9R2Z - chains B and A; structure by X-ray diffraction, 1.30 A resolution.

== Chain B ==
Protein: Transcription factor
Organism: Escherichia coli O127:H6 str. E2348/69
UniProt: B7UP23 (B7UP23_ECO27); numbering as in UniProt (aligned over 2-79)
Amino-acid sequence (78 residues; each row starts with the number of its first residue):
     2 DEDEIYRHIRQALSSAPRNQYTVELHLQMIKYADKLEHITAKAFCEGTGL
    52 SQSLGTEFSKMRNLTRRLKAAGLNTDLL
Reported in the primary citation:
  - higher-order assembly contacts with a neighbouring Transcription factor; pairs are residue here / residue on that copy: Leu65-Val24 (hydrophobic contact), Arg68-Glu25 (salt bridge), Leu69-Leu74, Ala72-Leu74

== Chain A ==
Protein: Transcription factor
Organism: Escherichia coli O127:H6 str. E2348/69
UniProt: B7UP23 (B7UP23_ECO27); numbering as in UniProt (aligned over 1-79)
Amino-acid sequence (79 residues; row label = number of the first residue in the row):
     1 MDEDEIYRHIRQALSSAPRNQYTVELHLQMIKYADKLEHITAKAFCEGTG
    51 LSQSLGTEFSKMRNLTRRLKAAGLNTDLL
Reported in the primary citation:
  - higher-order assembly contacts with a neighbouring Transcription factor; pairs are residue here / residue on that copy: Val24-Leu65 (hydrophobic contact), Glu25-Arg68 (salt bridge), Leu69-Leu74, Ala72-Leu74, Glu25, Leu65, Arg68, Leu69, Leu74
  - mutagenesis - S60G: decreased binding to dsDNA containing all three DRs
  - mutagenesis - L74R: abolished stability

== Interface between chain B and chain A ==
Contacting residue pairs (34):
  Val24(B) - Asn64(A)
  Val24(B) - Leu65(A)
  Glu25(B) - Arg68(A)  salt bridge
  His27(B) - Lys61(A)
  His27(B) - Leu65(A)
  Leu28(B) - Arg68(A)
  Leu28(B) - Leu69(A)  hydrophobic
  Glu58(B) - Lys61(A)  salt bridge
  Lys61(B) - His27(A)
  Lys61(B) - Glu58(A)  salt bridge
  Met62(B) - Met62(A)  hydrophobic
  Asn64(B) - Val24(A)
  Leu65(B) - His27(A)
  Leu65(B) - Leu28(A)  hydrophobic
  Leu65(B) - Ile31(A)  hydrophobic
  Leu65(B) - Met62(A)  hydrophobic
  Arg68(B) - Gln21(A)  hydrogen bond
  Arg68(B) - Glu25(A)  salt bridge
  Arg68(B) - Leu28(A)
  Leu69(B) - Leu28(A)  hydrophobic
  Leu69(B) - Leu74(A)
  Ala72(B) - Leu74(A)  hydrophobic
  Ala72(B) - Asn75(A)  hydrogen bond (backbone-backbone)
  Ala72(B) - Leu78(A)  hydrophobic
  Ala72(B) - Leu79(A)  hydrophobic
  Gly73(B) - Ala72(A)
  Gly73(B) - Gly73(A)
  Leu74(B) - Leu69(A)
  Leu74(B) - Ala72(A)  hydrophobic
  Leu74(B) - Leu74(A)
  Asn75(B) - Ala72(A)  hydrogen bond (backbone-backbone)
  Leu78(B) - Ala72(A)  hydrophobic
  Leu79(B) - Arg68(A)
  Leu79(B) - Ala72(A)  hydrophobic
Also at the interface, not in a pair above, chain B (19 interface residues in all): Thr23, Ile31

== In short ==
The chain B/chain A interface involves 19 residues from each chain; the contacts include 3 hydrogen bonds and
4 salt bridges. Polar contacts include Glu25(B)-Arg68(A), Glu58(B)-Lys61(A) and Lys61(B)-Glu58(A). The paper
reports that S60G of chain A reduces binding to dsDNA containing all three DRs; higher-order assembly contacts
with a neighbouring Transcription factor through Leu65(B), Arg68(B) and Val24(A) among others.
Here chain B is Transcription factor and chain A is Transcription factor, both from Escherichia coli O127:H6
str. E2348/69. Entry 9R2Z (RptR transcriptional repressor) was determined by X-ray diffraction.
